PDB entry 1XKX | X-ray diffraction, 1.93 A resolution | chain A

[Chain A]
Name: Glycogen phosphorylase, muscle form
Organism: Oryctolagus cuniculus
Notes: EC 2.4.1.1
UniProt: P00489 (PHS2_RABIT); residues 1-842 here = UniProt positions 1-842
Chain sequence (842 residues; row label = number of the first residue in the row):
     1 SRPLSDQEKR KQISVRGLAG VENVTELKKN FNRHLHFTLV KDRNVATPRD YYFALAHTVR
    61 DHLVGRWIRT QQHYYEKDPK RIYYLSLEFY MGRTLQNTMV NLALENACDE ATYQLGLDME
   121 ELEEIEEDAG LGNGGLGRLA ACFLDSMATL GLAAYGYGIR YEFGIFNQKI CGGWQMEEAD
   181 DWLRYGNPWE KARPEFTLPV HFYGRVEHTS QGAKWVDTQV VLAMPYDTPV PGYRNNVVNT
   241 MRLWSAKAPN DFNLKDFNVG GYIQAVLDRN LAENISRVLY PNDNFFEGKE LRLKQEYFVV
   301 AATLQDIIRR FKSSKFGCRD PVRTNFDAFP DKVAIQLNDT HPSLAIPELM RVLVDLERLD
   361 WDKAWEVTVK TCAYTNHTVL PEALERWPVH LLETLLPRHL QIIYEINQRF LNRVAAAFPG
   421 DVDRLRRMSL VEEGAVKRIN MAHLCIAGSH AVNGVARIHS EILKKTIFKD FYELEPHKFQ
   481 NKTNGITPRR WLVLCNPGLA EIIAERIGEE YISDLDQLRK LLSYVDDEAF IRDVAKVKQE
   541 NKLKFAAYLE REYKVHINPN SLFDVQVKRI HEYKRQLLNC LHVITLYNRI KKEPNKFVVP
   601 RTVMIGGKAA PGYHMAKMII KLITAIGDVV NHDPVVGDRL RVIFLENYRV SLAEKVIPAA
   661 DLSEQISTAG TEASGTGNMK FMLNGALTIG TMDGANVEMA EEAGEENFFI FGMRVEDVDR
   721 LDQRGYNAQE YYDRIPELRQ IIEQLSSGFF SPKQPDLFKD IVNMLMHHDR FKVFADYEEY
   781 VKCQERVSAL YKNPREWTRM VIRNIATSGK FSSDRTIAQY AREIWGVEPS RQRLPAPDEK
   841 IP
Not modelled in the structure: 1-11, 255-260, 315-323, 837-842
Curated features (UniProtKB/Swiss-Prot):
  - modified residue: Ser747 (Phosphoserine)
Covalent attachments: pyridoxal phosphate (PLP) linked to Lys680
Residues lining bound ligands:
  - IMK (2-(beta-D-glucopyranosyl)-5-methyl-1-benzimidazole), molecule 1: His57, Arg60, Val64, Trp67, Pro188, Trp189, Glu190, Lys191
  - IMK, molecule 2: Gly135, Leu136, Leu139, Asp283, Asn284, Asp339, His341, His377, Thr378, Ala383, Val455, Asn484, Tyr573, Glu672, Ala673, Ser674, Gly675, Thr676
  - IMK, molecule 3: Phe202, Tyr203, Gln219, Val220, Val221, Phe252, Ala272, Ile275, Glu290, Lys294
  - pyridoxal phosphate (PLP): Tyr90, Gly134, Gly135, Arg138, Trp491, Val567, Lys568, Lys574, Tyr648, Arg649, Val650, Ala653, Gln665, Glu672, Gly675, Thr676, Gly677
From the paper describing this entry:
  - binding site for IMK: Phe37, Thr38, Leu39, Val40, His57, Arg60, Val64, Trp67, Leu136, Asn187, Pro188, Trp189, Glu190, Lys191, Phe202, Tyr203, Gln219, Val221, Phe252, Ala272, Asp283, Asn284, Glu290, Lys294, His341, His377, Thr378, Asn484, Tyr573, Glu672, Ser674, Gly675
  - conformationally variable residues (order/disorder transition, side-chain flip): Arg60, Leu136, Lys191, Gln219, Phe252, Leu271, Ala272, Glu273, Asn282, Glu290, Asp339, His377, His571
  - binding site for pyridoxal phosphate: Arg569, Thr676

[In short]
Bound to chain A: 3 copies of compound IMK. Pyridoxal phosphate is covalently linked to Lys680. The paper
reports a binding site for IMK at Phe37, Thr38 and Leu39 among others; a binding site for pyridoxal phosphate
at Arg569 and Thr676.
Chain A is Glycogen phosphorylase, muscle form (Oryctolagus cuniculus); the structure, Kinetic and
crystallographic studies on 2-(beta-D-glucopyranosyl)-5-methyl-1,3,4-oxadiazole,-benzothiazole,
and-benzimidazole, inhibitors of muscle glycogen phosphorylase b. Evidence for a ..., was determined by X-ray
diffraction, deposited together with 1XL0 and 1XL1.
